Entry 8CTE (electron microscopy, 2.90 A resolution); this record covers chains K and Q of the 14 polymer chains in the assembly.

== Chain K ==
Protein: Blood group Rh(CE) polypeptide
Organism: Homo sapiens
UniProtKB: P18577 (RHCE_HUMAN); residues 1-417 here = UniProt positions 1-417
Amino-acid sequence (417 residues; each row starts with the number of its first residue):
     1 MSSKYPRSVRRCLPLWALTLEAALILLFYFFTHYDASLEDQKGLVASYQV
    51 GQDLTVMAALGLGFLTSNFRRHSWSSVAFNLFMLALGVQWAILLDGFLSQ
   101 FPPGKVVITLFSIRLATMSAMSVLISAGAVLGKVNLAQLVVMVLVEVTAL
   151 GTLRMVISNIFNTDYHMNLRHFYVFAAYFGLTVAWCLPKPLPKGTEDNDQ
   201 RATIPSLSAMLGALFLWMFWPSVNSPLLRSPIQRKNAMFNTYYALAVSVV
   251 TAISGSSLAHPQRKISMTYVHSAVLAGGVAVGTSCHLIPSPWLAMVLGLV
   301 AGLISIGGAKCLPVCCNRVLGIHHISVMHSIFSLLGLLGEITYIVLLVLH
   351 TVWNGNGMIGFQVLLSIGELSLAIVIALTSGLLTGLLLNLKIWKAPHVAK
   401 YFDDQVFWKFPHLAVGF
Not modelled in the structure: 1, 36-40, 101-104, 191-199, 316-324, 351-359
UniProt features mapped onto this chain:
  - natural variant: Trp-16 (C16W: Found in antigen c/Rh4; this construct carries the variant), Ala-36 (A36T: In C(X)/Rh9 antigen), Gln-41 (Q41R: Found in antigen C(W)/Rh8), Leu-60 (L60I: Found in antigen C/Rh2), Asn-68 (N68S: Found in antigen C/Rh2), Pro-103 (P103S: Found in antigen C/Rh2), Arg-154 (R154T: Found in antigen RhEKH), Pro-226 (A226P: Found in antigen E/Rh3; this construct carries the variant), Gln-233 (Q233E: Found in antigen RhEFM), Met-238 (M238V: Found in antigen RhEFM), Leu-245 (L245V: In VS antigen), His-329 (H329D; H329R)

== Chain Q ==
Protein: Ammonium transporter Rh type A
Organism: Homo sapiens
UniProtKB: Q02094 (RHAG_HUMAN); numbering as in UniProt (aligned over 1-409)
Amino-acid sequence (409 residues; row label = number of the first residue in the row):
     1 MRFTFPLMAIVLEIAMIVLFGLFVEYETDQTVLEQLNITKPTDMGIFFEL
    51 YPLFQDVHVMIFVGFGFLMTFLKKYGFSSVGINLLVAALGLQWGTIVQGI
   101 LQSQGQKFNIGIKNMINADFSAATVLISFGAVLGKTSPTQMLIMTILEIV
   151 FFAHNEYLVSEIFKASDIGASMTIHAFGAYFGLAVAGILYRSGLRKGHEN
   201 EESAYYSDLFAMIGTLFLWMFWPSFNSAIAEPGDKQCRAIVNTYFSLAAC
   251 VLTAFAFSSLVEHRGKLNMVHIQNATLAGGVAVGTCADMAIHPFGSMIIG
   301 SIAGMVSVLGYKFLTPLFTTKLRIHDTCGVHNLHGLPGVVGGLAGIVAVA
   351 MGASNTSMAMQAAALGSSIGTAVVGGLMTGLILKLPLWGQPSDQNCYDDS
   401 VYWKVPKTR
Not modelled in the structure: 27-45
Small-molecule neighbours:
  - Digitonin (AJP), molecule 1: Tyr-180, Leu-183, Ala-184, Gly-187, Ile-188, Tyr-190, Ser-192, Leu-322, Arg-323, Ile-324, Val-373, Leu-377
  - Digitonin (AJP), molecule 2: Ala-290, Ile-291, His-292, Phe-294, Gly-295, Ile-298, Ile-299, Ile-302, Val-340, Leu-343, Ala-344, Val-347, Ala-348, Met-351, Ala-353

== How chain K and chain Q interact ==
Pairs across the interface (105; chain K residue first):
  Ala-46(K) / Phe-48(Q)  hydrophobic
  Gln-49(K) / Pro-52(Q)
  Arg-70(K) / Thr-408(Q)
  Arg-201(K) / Pro-406(Q)
  Arg-201(K) / Thr-408(Q)  hydrogen bond (backbone-side chain)
  Ala-202(K) / Pro-406(Q)  hydrophobic
  Ala-202(K) / Thr-408(Q)
  Ala-202(K) / Arg-409(Q)
  Thr-203(K) / Phe-77(Q)
  Thr-203(K) / Thr-408(Q)  hydrogen bond (backbone-backbone)
  Thr-203(K) / Arg-409(Q)  hydrogen bond (backbone-backbone)
  Ile-204(K) / Tyr-206(Q)  hydrophobic
  Ile-204(K) / Phe-210(Q)
  Ile-204(K) / Arg-409(Q)  hydrogen bond (backbone-backbone)
  Ser-206(K) / Phe-77(Q)
  Leu-207(K) / Phe-67(Q)
  Leu-207(K) / Phe-77(Q)  hydrophobic
  Leu-207(K) / Phe-210(Q)  hydrophobic
  Ser-208(K) / Phe-210(Q)
  Met-210(K) / Val-80(Q)  hydrophobic
  Met-210(K) / Leu-84(Q)  hydrophobic
  Leu-211(K) / Phe-67(Q)  hydrophobic
  Leu-214(K) / Phe-62(Q)
  Leu-214(K) / Phe-67(Q)  hydrophobic
  Leu-214(K) / Val-80(Q)  hydrophobic
  Leu-214(K) / Leu-84(Q)  hydrophobic
  Phe-215(K) / Phe-217(Q)  hydrophobic
  Trp-217(K) / His-58(Q)
  Trp-217(K) / Phe-62(Q)  hydrophobic
  Met-218(K) / Gln-55(Q)
  Met-218(K) / His-58(Q)
  Met-218(K) / Val-59(Q)  hydrophobic
  Met-218(K) / Phe-62(Q)  hydrophobic
  Met-218(K) / Val-63(Q)  hydrophobic
  Phe-219(K) / Gln-55(Q)
  Phe-219(K) / Val-59(Q)  hydrophobic
  Arg-234(K) / Phe-48(Q)
  Lys-235(K) / Phe-47(Q)
  Asn-236(K) / Tyr-26(Q)
  Met-238(K) / Phe-47(Q)  hydrophobic
  Met-238(K) / Tyr-51(Q)  hydrophobic
  Phe-239(K) / Tyr-26(Q)  hydrophobic
  Phe-239(K) / Phe-47(Q)  hydrophobic
  Phe-239(K) / Ile-110(Q)
  Phe-239(K) / Met-115(Q)  hydrophobic
  Asn-240(K) / Tyr-26(Q)  hydrogen bond
  Tyr-242(K) / Tyr-51(Q)  hydrogen bond
  Tyr-242(K) / Phe-54(Q)
  Tyr-242(K) / Gln-55(Q)  hydrogen bond
  Tyr-242(K) / His-58(Q)
  Tyr-242(K) / Leu-91(Q)
  Tyr-242(K) / Met-115(Q)  hydrophobic
  Tyr-242(K) / Asp-119(Q)  hydrogen bond
  Tyr-243(K) / Phe-20(Q)  hydrophobic
  Tyr-243(K) / Thr-95(Q)
  Tyr-243(K) / Ile-110(Q)
  Ala-246(K) / Ala-88(Q)
  Ala-246(K) / Leu-91(Q)  hydrophobic
  Val-247(K) / Glu-13(Q)
  Val-247(K) / Gln-92(Q)
  Val-249(K) / Leu-84(Q)  hydrophobic
  Val-249(K) / Ala-88(Q)  hydrophobic
  Val-250(K) / Glu-13(Q)
  Val-250(K) / Leu-85(Q)  hydrophobic
  Val-250(K) / Ala-88(Q)  hydrophobic
  Val-250(K) / Leu-89(Q)
  Ile-253(K) / Phe-5(Q)
  Ile-253(K) / Gly-81(Q)
  Ile-253(K) / Leu-84(Q)  hydrophobic
  Ile-253(K) / Leu-85(Q)  hydrophobic
  Ser-254(K) / Phe-5(Q)
  Ser-254(K) / Pro-6(Q)
  Ser-254(K) / Ala-9(Q)
  Ser-257(K) / Arg-2(Q)  hydrogen bond (backbone-side chain)
  Leu-258(K) / Phe-3(Q)  hydrophobic
  Leu-258(K) / Pro-6(Q)  hydrophobic
  His-260(K) / Lys-404(Q)
  Gln-262(K) / Lys-404(Q)
  Arg-263(K) / Arg-2(Q)
  Lys-264(K) / Ser-400(Q)  hydrogen bond (side chain-backbone)
  Lys-264(K) / Val-401(Q)
  Lys-264(K) / Tyr-402(Q)
  Lys-264(K) / Trp-403(Q)
  Lys-264(K) / Lys-404(Q)
  Ile-265(K) / Tyr-402(Q)  hydrogen bond (backbone-backbone)
  Ile-265(K) / Trp-403(Q)
  Ile-265(K) / Lys-404(Q)  hydrogen bond (backbone-backbone)
  Ser-266(K) / Lys-404(Q)
  Met-267(K) / Phe-77(Q)  hydrophobic
  Met-267(K) / Trp-403(Q)  hydrophobic
  Val-274(K) / Leu-84(Q)  hydrophobic
  Ile-288(K) / Tyr-26(Q)
  Pro-289(K) / Tyr-26(Q)
  Ser-290(K) / Tyr-26(Q)
  Pro-291(K) / Val-24(Q)  hydrophobic
  Pro-291(K) / Tyr-26(Q)
  Trp-292(K) / Ile-17(Q)
  Trp-292(K) / Gly-21(Q)
  Met-295(K) / Glu-13(Q)
  Met-295(K) / Met-16(Q)
  Met-295(K) / Ile-17(Q)  hydrophobic
  Met-295(K) / Phe-20(Q)  hydrophobic
  Met-295(K) / Gln-92(Q)
  Val-296(K) / Ile-17(Q)  hydrophobic
  Leu-299(K) / Ile-17(Q)  hydrophobic
Other interface residues (no listed pair), chain K (53 interface residues in all): Pro-205, Pro-221, Ser-222, Thr-251
Other interface residues (no listed pair), chain Q (51 interface residues in all): Ile-14, Glu-25, Gly-76, Gly-111

== In short ==
53 residues of chain K face 51 of chain Q across their interface, with 12 hydrogen bonds. Among the polar
pairs are Arg-201(K)/Thr-408(Q), Asn-240(K)/Tyr-26(Q) and Tyr-242(K)/Tyr-51(Q). Bound to chain Q: Digitonin.
Here chain K is Blood group Rh(CE) polypeptide and chain Q is Ammonium transporter Rh type A, both from Homo
sapiens. Entry 8CTE (Class 2 of erythrocyte ankyrin-1 complex (Composite map)) was determined by electron
microscopy together with 7UZ3, 7UZQ, 7UZU, 7V07, 7V0K, 7V0M and 10 further entries from the same study.
